Entry 3ZIA (X-ray diffraction, 2.50 A resolution); this record covers chains Q and T of the 10 polymer chains in the assembly.

[Chain Q]
Protein: ATP synthase subunit gamma, mitochondrial
Organism: Saccharomyces cerevisiae
Reference sequence: P38077 (ATPG_YEAST); residues 1-278 here correspond to UniProt positions 34-311 (UniProt number = residue number + 33)
Chain sequence (278 residues; row label = number of the first residue in the row):
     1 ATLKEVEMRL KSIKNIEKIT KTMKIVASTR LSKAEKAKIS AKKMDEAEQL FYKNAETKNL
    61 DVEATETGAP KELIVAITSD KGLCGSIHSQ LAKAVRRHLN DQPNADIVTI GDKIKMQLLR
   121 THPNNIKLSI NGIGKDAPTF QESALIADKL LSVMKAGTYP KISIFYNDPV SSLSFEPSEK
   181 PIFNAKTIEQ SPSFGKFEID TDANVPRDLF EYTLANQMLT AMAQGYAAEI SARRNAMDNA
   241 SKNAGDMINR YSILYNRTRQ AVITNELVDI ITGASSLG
Not modelled in the structure: 60-70, 277-278

[Chain T]
Protein: Atpase inhibitor, mitochondrial
Organism: Saccharomyces cerevisiae
Notes: fragment: inhibitor protein
Reference sequence: P01097 (ATIF_YEAST); residues 1-63 here correspond to UniProt positions 23-85 (UniProt number = residue number + 22)
Chain sequence (63 residues; row label = number of the first residue in the row):
     1 SEGSTGTPRG SGSEDSFVKR ARATEDFFVR QREKEQLRHL KEQLEKQRKK IDSLENKIDS
    61 MTK
Not modelled in the structure: 37-63
Differences from the reference sequence: engineered mutation Ala-21 (Glu43 in P01097)

[How chain Q and chain T interact]
Pairs across the interface (11):
  Arg-9(Q) / Asp-15(T)  salt bridge
  Lys-11(Q) / Ser-1(T)
  Lys-11(Q) / Ser-4(T)
  Ser-12(Q) / Ser-4(T)  hydrogen bond (backbone-side chain)
  Ser-12(Q) / Thr-5(T)  hydrogen bond (backbone-side chain)
  Ser-12(Q) / Asp-15(T)  hydrogen bond
  Asn-15(Q) / Ser-1(T)  hydrogen bond (side chain-backbone)
  Asn-15(Q) / Ser-4(T)
  Asn-15(Q) / Thr-5(T)
  Ile-16(Q) / Thr-5(T)
  Ile-16(Q) / Phe-17(T)  hydrophobic
Other interface residues (no listed pair), chain Q (6 interface residues in all): Met-8
Other interface residues (no listed pair), chain T (6 interface residues in all): Arg-9

[In short]
Chain Q and chain T each contribute 6 residues to their interface, with 4 hydrogen bonds and 1 salt bridge.
Polar contacts include Arg-9(Q)/Asp-15(T), Ser-12(Q)/Ser-4(T) and Ser-12(Q)/Thr-5(T).
Chain Q is ATP synthase subunit gamma, mitochondrial and chain T is Atpase inhibitor, mitochondrial, both from
Saccharomyces cerevisiae; the structure, The structure of F1-ATPase from Saccharomyces cerevisiae inhibited by
its regulatory protein IF1, was determined by X-ray diffraction.
